PDB entry 4C3I | X-ray diffraction, 3.00 A resolution | chains A and I of the 14 polymer chains in the assembly

Chain A:
Protein: DNA-directed RNA polymerase I subunit RPA190
From: Saccharomyces cerevisiae
Notes: EC 2.7.7.6
Reference sequence: P10964 (RPA1_YEAST); residues 1-1664 here = UniProt positions 1-1664
Chain sequence (1664 residues; numbered 1 to 1664; the number before each row is that of its first residue):
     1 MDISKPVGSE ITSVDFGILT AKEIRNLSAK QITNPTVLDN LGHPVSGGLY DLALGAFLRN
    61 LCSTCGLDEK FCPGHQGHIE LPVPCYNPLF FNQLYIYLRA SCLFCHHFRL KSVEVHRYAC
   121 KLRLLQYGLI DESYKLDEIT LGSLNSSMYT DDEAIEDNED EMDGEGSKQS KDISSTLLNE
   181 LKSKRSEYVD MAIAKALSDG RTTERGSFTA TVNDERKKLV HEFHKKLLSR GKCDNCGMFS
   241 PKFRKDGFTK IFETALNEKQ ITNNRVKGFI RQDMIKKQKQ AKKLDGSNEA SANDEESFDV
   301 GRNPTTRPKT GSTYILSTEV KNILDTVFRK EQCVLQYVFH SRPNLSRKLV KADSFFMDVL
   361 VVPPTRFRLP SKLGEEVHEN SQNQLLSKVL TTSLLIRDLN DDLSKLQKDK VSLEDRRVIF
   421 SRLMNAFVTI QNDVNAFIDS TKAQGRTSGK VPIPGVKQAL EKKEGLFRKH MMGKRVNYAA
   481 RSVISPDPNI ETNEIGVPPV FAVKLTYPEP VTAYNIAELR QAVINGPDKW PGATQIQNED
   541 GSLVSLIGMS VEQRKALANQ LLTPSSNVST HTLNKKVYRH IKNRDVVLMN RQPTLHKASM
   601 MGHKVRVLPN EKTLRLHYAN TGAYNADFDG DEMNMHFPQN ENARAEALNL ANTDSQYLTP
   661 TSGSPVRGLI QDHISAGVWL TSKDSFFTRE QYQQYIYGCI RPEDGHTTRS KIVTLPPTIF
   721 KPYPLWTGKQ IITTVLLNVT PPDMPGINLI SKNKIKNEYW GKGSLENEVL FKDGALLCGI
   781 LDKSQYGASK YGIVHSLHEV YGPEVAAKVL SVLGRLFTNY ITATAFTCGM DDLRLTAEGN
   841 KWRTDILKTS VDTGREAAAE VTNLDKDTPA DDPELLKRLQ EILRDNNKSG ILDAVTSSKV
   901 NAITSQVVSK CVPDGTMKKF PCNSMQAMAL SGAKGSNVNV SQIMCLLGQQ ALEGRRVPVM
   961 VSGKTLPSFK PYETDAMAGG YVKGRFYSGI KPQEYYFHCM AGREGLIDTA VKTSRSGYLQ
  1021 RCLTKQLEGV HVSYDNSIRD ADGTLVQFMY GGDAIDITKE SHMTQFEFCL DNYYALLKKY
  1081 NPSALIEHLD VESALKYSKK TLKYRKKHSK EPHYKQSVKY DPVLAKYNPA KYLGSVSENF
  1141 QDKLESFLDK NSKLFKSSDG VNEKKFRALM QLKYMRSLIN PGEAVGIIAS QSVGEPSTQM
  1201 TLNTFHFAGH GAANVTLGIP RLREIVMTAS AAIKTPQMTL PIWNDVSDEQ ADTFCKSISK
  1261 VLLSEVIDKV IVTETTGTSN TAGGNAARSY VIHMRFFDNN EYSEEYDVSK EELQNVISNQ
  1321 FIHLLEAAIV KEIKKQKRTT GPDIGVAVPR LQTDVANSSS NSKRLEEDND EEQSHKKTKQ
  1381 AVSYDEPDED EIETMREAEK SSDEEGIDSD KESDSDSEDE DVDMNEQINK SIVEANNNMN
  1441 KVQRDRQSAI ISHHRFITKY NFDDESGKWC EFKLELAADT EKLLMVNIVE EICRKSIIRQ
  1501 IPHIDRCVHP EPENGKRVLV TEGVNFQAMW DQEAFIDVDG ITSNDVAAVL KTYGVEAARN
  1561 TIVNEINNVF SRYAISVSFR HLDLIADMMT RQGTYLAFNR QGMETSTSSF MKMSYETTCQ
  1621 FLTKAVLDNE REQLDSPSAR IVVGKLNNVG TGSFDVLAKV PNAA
Not modelled in the structure: 142-171, 276-311, 407-409, 448-450, 1154-1159, 1206-1213, 1279-1286, 1353-1437, 1664
UniProt features mapped onto this chain:
  - region: Pro992 to Glu1004 (Bridging helix)
  - binding site (Zn(2+)): Cys62, Cys65, Cys72, His75, Cys102, Cys105, Cys233, Cys236
  - binding site (Mg(2+)): Asp627, Asp629, Asp631
  - modified residue (Phosphoserine): Ser889, Ser1636
From the paper describing this entry:
  - conformationally variable residues (helix shift): Lys1012 to Ser1016

Chain I:
Protein: DNA-directed RNA polymerase I subunit RPA12
From: Saccharomyces cerevisiae
Reference sequence: P32529 (RPA12_YEAST); residues 1-125 here = UniProt positions 1-125
Chain sequence (125 residues; numbered 1 to 125; the number before each row is that of its first residue):
     1 MSVVGSLIFC LDCGDLLENP NAVLGSNVEC SQCKAIYPKS QFSNLKVVTT TADDAFPSSL
    61 RAKKSVVKTS LKKNELKDGA TIKEKCPQCG NEEMNYHTLQ LRSADEGATV FYTCTSCGYK
   121 FRTNN
Not modelled in the structure: 1
UniProt features mapped onto this chain:
  - zinc finger: Cys10 to Cys33 (C4-type), Ile82 to Arg122 (TFIIS-type)
  - binding site (Zn(2+)): Cys10, Cys13, Cys30, Cys33, Cys86, Cys89, Cys114, Cys117
  - mutagenesis: Cys10 (C10S: Severe growth defect), Cys13 (C13S: No effect), Cys30 (C30S: Limited growth defect), Cys33 (C33S: No effect)

Interface between chain A and chain I:
Pairs across the interface (110; chain A residue first):
  Lys756(A) - Glu92(I)  salt bridge
  Tyr759(A) - Lys83(I)  hydrogen bond
  Val861(A) - Val67(I)
  Val861(A) - Lys68(I)  hydrogen bond (backbone-backbone)
  Thr862(A) - Val66(I)
  Thr862(A) - Val67(I)
  Asn863(A) - Val66(I)  hydrogen bond (side chain-backbone)
  Asn863(A) - Val67(I)
  Asn863(A) - Lys68(I)
  Arg878(A) - Val66(I)
  Arg878(A) - Val67(I)
  Glu881(A) - Ser65(I)  hydrogen bond
  Glu881(A) - Val66(I)
  Glu881(A) - Val67(I)
  Ile882(A) - Val67(I)  hydrophobic
  Asn887(A) - Thr69(I)  hydrogen bond (side chain-backbone)
  Lys888(A) - Ser65(I)
  Lys888(A) - Val67(I)
  Lys888(A) - Thr69(I)
  Ile891(A) - Lys68(I)
  Ile891(A) - Thr69(I)
  Ile891(A) - Leu71(I)  hydrophobic
  Ser898(A) - Lys77(I)
  Ser898(A) - Gly79(I)
  Asn901(A) - Gly79(I)
  Asn901(A) - Ala80(I)
  Ala902(A) - Gly79(I)
  Thr904(A) - Tyr96(I)
  Ser905(A) - Gly79(I)
  Ser905(A) - Thr81(I)
  Val908(A) - Ile82(I)  hydrophobic
  Val912(A) - Lys83(I)
  Pro913(A) - Lys83(I)
  Gly932(A) - Asn125(I)
  Lys934(A) - Asn125(I)
  Gly935(A) - Asn125(I)  hydrogen bond (backbone-side chain)
  Ser936(A) - Val110(I)
  Ser936(A) - Tyr112(I)
  Asn937(A) - Ile82(I)
  Asn937(A) - Lys83(I)
  Val938(A) - Ile82(I)
  Val938(A) - Tyr96(I)  hydrophobic
  Val938(A) - Thr98(I)
  Val938(A) - Val110(I)  hydrophobic
  Gly1005(A) - Leu99(I)
  Gly1005(A) - Gln100(I)
  Leu1006(A) - Gln100(I)
  Leu1006(A) - Arg102(I)
  Leu1006(A) - Ser103(I)
  Leu1006(A) - Ala104(I)
  Thr1009(A) - Arg102(I)  hydrogen bond (side chain-backbone)
  Gln1199(A) - Arg122(I)  hydrogen bond (backbone-side chain)
  Leu1202(A) - Leu101(I)  hydrophobic
  Leu1202(A) - Arg122(I)
  Phe1205(A) - Lys120(I)
  Ser1264(A) - Phe56(I)
  Glu1265(A) - Ser58(I)
  Asp1268(A) - Arg61(I)  salt bridge
  Lys1269(A) - Thr51(I)
  Val1270(A) - Thr49(I)
  Val1270(A) - Thr50(I)
  Val1270(A) - Thr51(I)  hydrogen bond (backbone-backbone)
  Val1270(A) - Phe56(I)  hydrophobic
  Ile1271(A) - Val48(I)  hydrophobic
  Ile1271(A) - Thr49(I)
  Val1272(A) - Val47(I)
  Val1272(A) - Val48(I)
  Val1272(A) - Thr49(I)  hydrogen bond (backbone-side chain)
  Thr1273(A) - Val47(I)
  Thr1273(A) - Val48(I)
  Glu1274(A) - Leu45(I)
  Glu1274(A) - Lys46(I)
  Glu1274(A) - Val47(I)  hydrogen bond (backbone-backbone)
  Thr1275(A) - Leu45(I)
  Thr1275(A) - Lys46(I)
  Thr1276(A) - Asn21(I)
  Thr1276(A) - Asn44(I)
  Thr1276(A) - Leu45(I)  hydrogen bond (backbone-backbone)
  Gly1277(A) - Asn44(I)
  Ala1287(A) - Asn21(I)
  Phe1297(A) - Leu60(I)  hydrophobic
  Phe1297(A) - Arg61(I)
  Phe1297(A) - Lys64(I)
  Glu1301(A) - Leu60(I)
  Glu1301(A) - Lys64(I)  salt bridge
  Tyr1302(A) - Leu60(I)
  Glu1305(A) - Ser59(I)  hydrogen bond
  Glu1305(A) - Leu60(I)
  Glu1305(A) - Lys63(I)  salt bridge
  Tyr1306(A) - Ser58(I)
  Tyr1306(A) - Ser59(I)  hydrogen bond
  Tyr1306(A) - Leu60(I)  hydrogen bond (side chain-backbone)
  Ala1478(A) - Asn21(I)
  Lys1482(A) - Ser6(I)
  Val1486(A) - Thr49(I)
  Val1486(A) - Thr50(I)
  Glu1490(A) - Thr51(I)  hydrogen bond
  Glu1490(A) - Ala52(I)  hydrogen bond (side chain-backbone)
  Glu1490(A) - Ala55(I)
  Glu1490(A) - Phe56(I)
  Cys1493(A) - Phe56(I)  hydrophobic
  Arg1494(A) - Ala55(I)  hydrogen bond (side chain-backbone)
  His1509(A) - Lys73(I)  hydrogen bond
  Pro1510(A) - Lys73(I)
  Glu1511(A) - Lys73(I)
  Glu1511(A) - Asn74(I)
  Arg1572(A) - Lys120(I)
  Ala1574(A) - Tyr119(I)
  Ala1574(A) - Lys120(I)
  Ala1574(A) - Phe121(I)  hydrophobic
Also at the interface, not in a pair above, chain A (75 interface residues in all): Asp629, Asn753, Lys783, Glu860, Ala894, Val895, Asn939, Ser941, Gly1002, Asp1008, Asp1248, Ile1267, Thr1278, Arg1288, Tyr1573
Also at the interface, not in a pair above, chain I (58 interface residues in all): Asn19, Pro57, Ser70, Leu76, Glu84, Lys85, Asp105, Ala108, Phe111
Interface features reported in the paper:
  - interface residues, chain A: Asn863(A)
  - interface residues, chain I: Ala52(I)

Overview:
75 residues of chain A and 58 residues of chain I are in contact, with 19 hydrogen bonds and 4 salt bridges.
Polar contacts include Lys756(A)-Glu92(I), Asp1268(A)-Arg61(I) and Glu1301(A)-Lys64(I). The paper reports
interface residues Asn863(A) and Ala52(I); conformational variability at Lys1012(A).
Here chain A is DNA-directed RNA polymerase I subunit RPA190 and chain I is DNA-directed RNA polymerase I
subunit RPA12, both from Saccharomyces cerevisiae. Entry 4C3I (Structure of 14-subunit RNA polymerase I at 3.0
A resolution, crystal form C2-100) was determined by X-ray diffraction together with 4C3H and 4C3J from the
same study.
